1KTA - chains A and B; structure by X-ray diffraction, 1.90 A resolution.

Chain A:
Molecule: Branched-chain amino acid aminotransferase, mitochondrial
From: Homo sapiens
Notes: EC 2.6.1.42
UniProtKB: O15382 (BCAT2_HUMAN); residues 1-365 here correspond to UniProt positions 28-392 (UniProt number = residue number + 27)
Amino-acid sequence (365 residues; each row starts with the number of its first residue):
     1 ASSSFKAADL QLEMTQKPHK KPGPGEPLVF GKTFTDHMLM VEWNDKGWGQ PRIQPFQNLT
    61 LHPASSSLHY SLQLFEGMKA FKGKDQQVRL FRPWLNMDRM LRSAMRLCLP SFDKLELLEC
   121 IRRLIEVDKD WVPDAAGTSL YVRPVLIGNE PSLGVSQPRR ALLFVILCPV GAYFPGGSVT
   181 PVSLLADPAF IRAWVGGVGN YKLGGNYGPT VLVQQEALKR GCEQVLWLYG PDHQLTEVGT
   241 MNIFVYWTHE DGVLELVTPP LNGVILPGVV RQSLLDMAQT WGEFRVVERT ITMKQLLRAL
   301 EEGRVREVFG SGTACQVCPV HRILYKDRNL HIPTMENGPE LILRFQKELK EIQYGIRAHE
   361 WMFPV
Curated features (UniProtKB/Swiss-Prot):
  - binding site (substrate): Tyr141
  - modified residue: Lys202 (N6-(pyridoxal phosphate)lysine), Lys294 (N6-acetyllysine)
Small-molecule neighbours:
  - 3-methyl-2-oxobutanoic acid (KIV): Phe30, Phe75, Tyr141, Arg143, Lys202, Tyr207, Thr240, Ala314
  - 4'-deoxy-4'-aminopyridoxal-5'-phosphate (PMP): Arg99, Arg192, Lys202, Tyr207, Glu237, Gly239, Thr240, Met241, Asn242, Leu266, Gly268, Val269, Val270, Arg271, Ser311, Gly312, Thr313

Chain B:
Molecule: Branched-chain amino acid aminotransferase, mitochondrial
From: Homo sapiens
Notes: EC 2.6.1.42
UniProtKB: O15382 (BCAT2_HUMAN); residues 501-865 here correspond to UniProt positions 28-392 (UniProt number = residue number - 473)
Amino-acid sequence (365 residues; row label = number of the first residue in the row):
   501 ASSSFKAADL QLEMTQKPHK KPGPGEPLVF GKTFTDHMLM VEWNDKGWGQ PRIQPFQNLT
   561 LHPASSSLHY SLQLFEGMKA FKGKDQQVRL FRPWLNMDRM LRSAMRLCLP SFDKLELLEC
   621 IRRLIEVDKD WVPDAAGTSL YVRPVLIGNE PSLGVSQPRR ALLFVILCPV GAYFPGGSVT
   681 PVSLLADPAF IRAWVGGVGN YKLGGNYGPT VLVQQEALKR GCEQVLWLYG PDHQLTEVGT
   741 MNIFVYWTHE DGVLELVTPP LNGVILPGVV RQSLLDMAQT WGEFRVVERT ITMKQLLRAL
   801 EEGRVREVFG SGTACQVCPV HRILYKDRNL HIPTMENGPE LILRFQKELK EIQYGIRAHE
   861 WMFPV
Curated features (UniProtKB/Swiss-Prot):
  - binding site (substrate): Tyr641
  - modified residue: Lys702 (N6-(pyridoxal phosphate)lysine), Lys794 (N6-acetyllysine)
Small-molecule neighbours:
  - 3-methyl-2-oxobutanoic acid (KIV): Tyr570, Leu653, Val655
  - 4'-deoxy-4'-aminopyridoxal-5'-phosphate (PMP): Arg599, Arg692, Lys702, Tyr707, Glu737, Gly739, Thr740, Met741, Asn742, Leu766, Gly768, Val769, Val770, Arg771, Ser811, Gly812, Thr813

How chain A and chain B interact:
Pairs across the interface (113):
  Gly31(A) with Ser652(B); Leu653(B), hydrogen bond (backbone-backbone)
  Lys32(A) with Ser652(B)
  Phe34(A) with His562(B); Ala564(B), hydrophobic; Pro651(B)
  Met38(A) with Pro563(B), hydrophobic
  Phe56(A) with His562(B); Pro563(B)
  Gln57(A) with Pro563(B)
  Asn58(A) with Thr560(B); Leu561(B); His562(B)
  Leu59(A) with Leu559(B); Thr560(B); Leu561(B), hydrogen bond (backbone-backbone); Pro563(B), hydrophobic; Leu568(B), hydrophobic
  Thr60(A) with Asn558(B); Leu559(B)
  Leu61(A) with Asn558(B); Leu559(B), hydrogen bond (backbone-backbone); Leu561(B), hydrophobic
  His62(A) with Phe534(B); Phe556(B); Asn558(B), hydrogen bond (backbone-side chain)
  Pro63(A) with Met538(B), hydrophobic; Phe556(B); Gln557(B); Asn558(B); Leu559(B), hydrophobic; Phe664(B); Ile666(B), hydrophobic
  Ala64(A) with Phe534(B), hydrophobic; Ile666(B), hydrophobic
  Ser67(A) with Leu568(B); Gln573(B)
  Leu68(A) with Leu559(B), hydrophobic; Ser567(B); Leu568(B), hydrophobic; Gln573(B), hydrogen bond (backbone-side chain)
  His69(A) with Gln573(B); Phe575(B); Arg643(B), hydrogen bond; Val645(B); Gly704(B)
  Tyr70(A) with Gln573(B); Phe575(B), hydrophobic; Arg643(B), hydrogen bond; Gly704(B); Tyr707(B), hydrophobic; Gly708(B), hydrogen bond (backbone-backbone)
  Ser71(A) with Ser571(B), hydrogen bond; Gln573(B); Gly704(B); Gly705(B)
  Gln73(A) with Ser567(B); Leu568(B), hydrogen bond (side chain-backbone); His569(B); Tyr570(B); Ser571(B); Gln573(B)
  Phe75(A) with His569(B); Tyr570(B), hydrophobic
  Arg106(A) with Pro709(B), hydrogen bond (side chain-backbone); Leu712(B)
  Leu107(A) with Gly708(B); Pro709(B)
  Cys108(A) with Val711(B), hydrophobic; Leu712(B), hydrophobic; Gln715(B)
  Arg143(A) with His569(B), hydrogen bond; Tyr570(B), hydrogen bond; Leu653(B)
  Val145(A) with His569(B)
  Pro151(A) with Phe534(B)
  Ser152(A) with Gly531(B); Lys532(B)
  Leu153(A) with Phe530(B); Gly531(B), hydrogen bond (backbone-backbone); Arg643(B); Cys668(B), hydrophobic
  Ser156(A) with Val711(B)
  Gln157(A) with Val711(B); Gln715(B)
  Phe164(A) with Pro563(B)
  Ile166(A) with Pro563(B), hydrophobic
  Cys168(A) with Leu653(B), hydrophobic
  Ile191(A) with Trp694(B); Val695(B); Gly696(B)
  Trp194(A) with Ile691(B), hydrogen bond (side chain-backbone); Trp694(B), hydrophobic
  Val195(A) with Ile691(B)
  Val198(A) with Pro709(B), hydrophobic
  Gly204(A) with His569(B); Tyr570(B); Ser571(B)
  Gly205(A) with Ser571(B)
  Tyr207(A) with Tyr570(B), hydrophobic
  Gly208(A) with Tyr570(B), hydrogen bond (backbone-backbone); Leu607(B)
  Pro209(A) with Arg606(B), hydrogen bond (backbone-side chain); Leu607(B)
  Thr210(A) with Val655(B)
  Val211(A) with Cys608(B), hydrophobic; Ser656(B); Gln657(B)
  Leu212(A) with Arg606(B); Cys608(B), hydrophobic
  Gln215(A) with Cys608(B); Gln657(B)
  Tyr229(A) with Trp694(B)
Interface residues without a listed pair, chain A (58 interface residues in all): Phe30, Leu72, Met105, Tyr141, Ile147, Glu150, Gly154, Val155, Ala189, Gly196, Val213
Interface residues without a listed pair, chain B (58 interface residues in all): Leu572, Met605, Tyr641, Ile647, Ala689, Arg692, Ala693, Gly697, Val698, Thr710, Val713

Overview:
Chain A and chain B each contribute 58 residues to their interface, with 17 hydrogen bonds. Polar pairs
include His62(A)-Asn558(B), Leu68(A)-Gln573(B) and His69(A)-Arg643(B). 3-methyl-2-oxobutanoic acid is bound
between chain A and chain B. Bound to chain A: 4'-deoxy-4'-aminopyridoxal-5'-phosphate. Bound to chain B:
4'-deoxy-4'-aminopyridoxal-5'-phosphate.
Both chains are Branched-chain amino acid aminotransferase, mitochondrial (Homo sapiens). Entry 1KTA (Human
branched chain amino acid aminotransferase : three dimensional structure of the enzyme in its pyridoxamine
...) was determined by X-ray diffraction, deposited together with 1KT8.
